Entry 3MX4 (X-ray diffraction, 2.50 A resolution); this record covers chains H and K of the 4 polymer chains in the assembly.

[Chain H]
Protein: Eco29kIR
From: Escherichia coli
Notes: EC 3.1.21.4
Reference sequence: Q46944 (Q46944_ECOLX); residue numbers follow UniProt; this construct covers 2-214
Sequence (235 residues; row label = number of the first residue in the row; numbers below 1 keep their minus sign (Met-20 is residue -20)):
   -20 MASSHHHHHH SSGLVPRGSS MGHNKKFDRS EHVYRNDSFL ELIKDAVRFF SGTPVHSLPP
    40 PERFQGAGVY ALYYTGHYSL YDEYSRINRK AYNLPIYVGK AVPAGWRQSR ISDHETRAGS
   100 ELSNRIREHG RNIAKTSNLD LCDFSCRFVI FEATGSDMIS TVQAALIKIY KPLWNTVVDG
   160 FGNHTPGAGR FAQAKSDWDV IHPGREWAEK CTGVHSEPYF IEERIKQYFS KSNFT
Disordered / not traced: -20 to 1, 211-214
Sequence notes: expression tag (-20 to 1); engineered mutation Lys69 (Leu in Q46944), Gln142 (Glu in Q46944)
Reported in the primary citation:
  - binding site for the 22-nt DNA strand (chain K): Arg86, Gly161 to Ser175
  - specificity-determining residues: Arg86, His163, Arg169
  - binding site for the 22-nt DNA strand: Arg86, His163, Arg169
  - catalytic residues: Tyr49, Arg104, His108, Gln142
  - catalytic residues: Tyr76, Asn154 (proposed by the authors, not directly observed)
  - mutagenesis - L69K: increased expression
  - binding site for the 22-nt DNA strand: Arg104
  - catalytic residues: Tyr49, Tyr76, Arg104, His108, Asn154 (by similarity / conservation)
  - mutagenesis - E142Q: abolished catalytic activity (citing earlier work)

[Chain K]
Molecule: 22-nt DNA strand
Sequence (22 nucleotides; numbered 1 to 22; the number before each row is that of its first residue):
     1 CGGGAGGCCC GCGGGCCGCC GC

[How chain H and chain K interact]
Contacting residue pairs (19; chain H residue first):
  Arg42(H) - DA5(K)  sugar contact
  Ser99(H) - DA5(K)  phosphate contact
  Asn103(H) - DA5(K)  phosphate contact
  Asn103(H) - DG6(K)  phosphate contact
  Arg106(H) - DG6(K)  salt bridge to the phosphate
  Arg110(H) - DG6(K)  salt bridge to the phosphate
  Arg110(H) - DG7(K)  salt bridge to the phosphate
  His163(H) - DC8(K)  base contact
  His163(H) - DC9(K)  base contact
  Thr164(H) - DC8(K)  base contact
  Thr164(H) - DC9(K)  hydrogen bond to the base
  Thr164(H) - DC10(K)  hydrogen bond to the base
  Pro165(H) - DC9(K)  base contact
  Pro165(H) - DC10(K)  hydrogen bond to the base
  Gly166(H) - DC9(K)  phosphate contact
  Ala167(H) - DC9(K)  hydrogen bond to the phosphate
  Gly168(H) - DC10(K)  phosphate contact
  Arg169(H) - DC10(K)  hydrogen bond to the base
  Arg169(H) - DG11(K)  hydrogen bond to the base
Other interface residues (no listed pair), chain K (8 interface residues in all): DC12

[Summary]
12 residues of chain H face 8 of chain K across their interface; the contacts include 6 hydrogen bonds and 3
salt bridges. Among the polar pairs are Thr164(H)-DC9(K), Thr164(H)-DC10(K) and Pro165(H)-DC10(K). The paper
reports catalytic residues Tyr49(H), Arg104(H) and His108(H) among others; L69K of chain H increases
expression.
Chain H is Eco29kIR (Escherichia coli) and chain K is a 22-nt DNA strand; the structure, DNA binding and
cleavage by the GIY-YIG endonuclease R.Eco29KI inactive variant E142Q, was determined by X-ray diffraction
(same publication as 3NIC).
